3CWZ - chains A and B; structure by X-ray diffraction, 3.20 A resolution.

Chain A:
Molecule: Ras-related protein Rab-6A
Organism: Homo sapiens
UniProtKB: P20340 (RAB6A_HUMAN); numbering as in UniProt (aligned over 8-195)
Chain sequence (188 residues; numbered 8 to 195; the number before each row is that of its first residue):
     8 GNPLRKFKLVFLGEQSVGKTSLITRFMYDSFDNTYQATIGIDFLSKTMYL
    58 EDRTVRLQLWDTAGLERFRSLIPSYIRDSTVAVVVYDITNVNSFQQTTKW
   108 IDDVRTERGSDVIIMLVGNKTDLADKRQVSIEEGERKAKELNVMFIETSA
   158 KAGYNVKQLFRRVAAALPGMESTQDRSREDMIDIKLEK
Unresolved in the structure: 8-11, 178-195
Differences from the reference sequence: engineered mutation Leu72 (Gln in P20340)
Ion coordination: Mg2+: Thr27, Thr45, Asp68 (together with GTP)
Ligand contacts: GTP (guanosine-5'-triphosphate): Glu21, Gln22, Ser23, Val24, Gly25, Lys26, Thr27, Ser28, Phe38, Asp39, Asn40, Thr41, Tyr42, Gln43, Ala44, Thr45, Thr69, Ala70, Gly71, Leu72, Asn126, Lys127, Asp129, Leu130, Ser156, Ala157, Lys158
Curated features (UniProtKB/Swiss-Prot):
  - motif: Arg32 to Phe50 (Switch 1), Thr69 to Val88 (Switch 2)
  - binding site (GTP): Ser23, Val24, Gly25, Lys26, Thr27, Ser28, Asp39, Asn40, Tyr42, Thr45, Gly71, Asn126, Lys127, Asp129, Ser156, Ala157, Lys158
  - binding site (Mg(2+)): Thr27, Thr45, Asp68
  - modified residue: Tyr82 (O-AMP-tyrosine), Ser184 (Phosphoserine)
  - mutagenesis: Thr27 (T27N: Loss of APBA1-binding. No loss of RIC1- and RGP1-binding), Ile46 (I46E: Loss of RAB6IP1-binding)
Reported in the primary citation:
  - specificity-determining residues: Lys13
  - conformationally variable residues (helix shift, side-chain flip): Phe50, Trp67, Tyr82

Chain B:
Molecule: Rab6-interacting protein 1
Organism: Mus musculus
UniProtKB: Q6PAL8 (RA6I1_MOUSE); aligned to UniProt positions 707-1066 over residues 707-1066 (the alignment contains insertions or deletions, so no single offset holds)
Chain sequence (384 residues; numbered 683 to 1066; the number before each row is that of its first residue):
   683 EHLRLDNDQREKYIQEARNMGSTIRQPKLSNLSPSVIAQTNWKFVEGLLK
   733 ECRNKTKRMLVEKMGREAVELGHGEVNITGVEENTLIASLCDLLERIWSH
   783 GLQVKQGKSALWSHLLHYQENRQRKLTSGSLSTSGILLDSERRKSDASAV
   833 MSPLRISLIQDMRHIQNIGEIKTDVGKARAWVRLSMEKKLLSRHLKQLLS
   883 DHELTKKLYKRYAFLRCDDEKEQFLYHLLSFNAVDYFCFTNVFTTILIPY
   933 HILIVPSKKLGGSMFTANPWICISGELGETQILQIPRNVLEMTFECQNLG
   983 KLTTVQIGHDNSGLYAKWLVECVMVRNEVTGHTYKFPCGRWLGKGMDDGS
  1033 LERVLVGELLTSLPEVDERPCRTPPLQQSPSVIR
Unresolved in the structure: 683-712, 755-758, 809-830, 1049-1066
Reported in the primary citation:
  - mutagenesis - Y908S/L911A: decreased co-localization with Ras-related protein Rab-6A (chain A)

Chain A / chain B interface:
Contacting residue pairs (24):
  Lys13(A) with Asp901(B), salt bridge
  Ile46(A) with Lys739(B), hydrogen bond (backbone-side chain); Leu742(B), hydrophobic
  Ile48(A) with Lys739(B), hydrogen bond (backbone-side chain); Tyr908(B); His909(B), hydrogen bond (backbone-side chain)
  Asp49(A) with Arg735(B), salt bridge; Lys739(B), salt bridge
  Phe50(A) with Gln905(B); Tyr908(B), hydrophobic; His909(B)
  Gln65(A) with Gln905(B)
  Trp67(A) with Tyr908(B), hydrophobic
  Leu72(A) with Met746(B), hydrophobic
  Arg74(A) with Met746(B); Glu749(B), salt bridge; Ala915(B), hydrogen bond (side chain-backbone); Val916(B)
  Phe75(A) with Leu742(B), hydrophobic; Ala915(B), hydrophobic
  Leu78(A) with Leu911(B)
  Ser81(A) with Tyr908(B), hydrogen bond (backbone-side chain)
  Tyr82(A) with Tyr908(B), hydrophobic
  Arg84(A) with Tyr908(B), hydrogen bond
Interface residues without a listed pair, chain A (17 interface residues in all): Lys15, Gly47, Ser77
Interface residues without a listed pair, chain B (18 interface residues in all): Val743, Glu904, Ser912, Asn914, Asp917, Glu1047
The authors on this interface:
  - pairs named by the authors: Lys13(A)-Asp901(B) (salt bridge), Asp49(A)-Arg735(B) (salt bridge), Asp49(A)-Lys739(B) (salt bridge), Phe50(A)-Gln905(B), Phe50(A)-Tyr908(B), Trp67(A)-Tyr908(B) (hydrophobic contact), Arg74(A)-Glu749(B) (salt bridge)
  - interface residues, chain A: Phe50(A), Phe75(A), Leu78(A), Tyr82(A)
  - hot spots on chain A (mutagenesis) - I46E: abolished binding to Rab6-interacting protein 1 (chain B)
  - interface residues, chain B: Leu911(B)

Summary:
The interface between chain A and chain B involves 17 residues on one side and 18 on the other, with 6
hydrogen bonds and 4 salt bridges. Polar pairs include Lys13(A)-Asp901(B), Asp49(A)-Arg735(B) and
Asp49(A)-Lys739(B). The authors report salt bridges between Lys13(A) and Asp901(B), Asp49(A) and Arg735(B) and
Asp49(A) and Lys739(B) among others; contacts between Phe50(A) and Gln905(B) and Phe50(A) and Tyr908(B); a
hydrophobic contact between Trp67(A) and Tyr908(B). The paper reports that Y908S/L911A of chain B reduce
co-localization with Ras-related protein Rab-6A (chain A); interface residues Phe50(A), Phe75(A) and Leu911(B)
among others.
Here chain A is Ras-related protein Rab-6A (Homo sapiens) and chain B is Rab6-interacting protein 1 (Mus
musculus). Entry 3CWZ (Structure of RAB6(GTP)-R6IP1 complex) was determined by X-ray diffraction.
